8TUX - chains m and M of the 181 polymer chains in the assembly; structure by electron microscopy, 3.90 A resolution.

# Chain m (and M)
Protein: Maturation protein A
Organism: Pseudomonas phage PP7
Notes: chain M of this document is another copy of the same molecule, construct and numbering; everything in this record applies to it too
UniProtKB: Q38061 (MATA_BPPP7); numbering as in UniProt (aligned over 2-449)
Chain sequence (448 residues; numbered 2 to 449; the number before each row is that of its first residue):
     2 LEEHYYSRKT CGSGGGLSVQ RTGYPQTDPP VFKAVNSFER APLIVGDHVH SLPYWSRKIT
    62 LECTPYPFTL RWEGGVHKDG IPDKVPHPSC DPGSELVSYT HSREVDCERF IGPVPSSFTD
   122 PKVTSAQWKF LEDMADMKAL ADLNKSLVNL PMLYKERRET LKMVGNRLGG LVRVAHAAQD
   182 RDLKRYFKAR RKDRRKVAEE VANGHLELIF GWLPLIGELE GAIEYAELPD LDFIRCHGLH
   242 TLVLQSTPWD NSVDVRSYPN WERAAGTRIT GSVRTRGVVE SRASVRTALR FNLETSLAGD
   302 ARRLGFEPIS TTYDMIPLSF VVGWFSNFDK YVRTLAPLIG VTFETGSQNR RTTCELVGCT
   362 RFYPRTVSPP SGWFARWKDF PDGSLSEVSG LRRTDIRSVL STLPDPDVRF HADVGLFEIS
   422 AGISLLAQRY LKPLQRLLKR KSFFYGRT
Sequence notes: variant Q349 (Arg in Q38061), C360 (Ser in Q38061)
Curated features (UniProtKB/Swiss-Prot):
  - natural variant: Q349 (R349Q: Associated with poor plaque morphology; this construct carries the variant), C360 (S360C: Associated with defect in the steps after adsorption; this construct carries the variant)

# Interface between chain m and chain M
Residue-residue contacts - 15 pairs, chain m then chain M:
  N167(m) with P249(M)
  R168(m) with T248(M)
  G171(m) with S247(M)
  R174(m) with S247(M), hydrogen bond; V279(M)
  V175(m) with V244(M), hydrophobic; S247(M)
  E201(m) with M135(M)
  G205(m) with F131(M)
  E208(m) with Q128(M); L243(M)
  L209(m) with L243(M), hydrophobic; V244(M)
  W213(m) with L245(M); Q246(M)
Also at the interface, not in a pair above, chain m (11 interface residues in all): N204
Also at the interface, not in a pair above, chain M (12 interface residues in all): T125

# Summary
11 residues of chain m face 12 of chain M across their interface; the contacts include 1 hydrogen bond. The
hydrogen-bonded pair is R174(m)-S247(M).
Both chains are Maturation protein A (Pseudomonas phage PP7). Entry 8TUX (Capsid of mature PP7 virion with
3'end region of PP7 genomic RNA) was determined by electron microscopy (same publication as 8TUM and 8TUW).
